Entry 3JSE (X-ray diffraction, 2.90 A resolution); this record covers chains S and T of the 21 polymer chains in the assembly.

[Chain S (and T)]
Name: Proteasome activator protein PA26
Source organism: Trypanosoma brucei
Notes: chain T of this document is another copy of the same molecule, construct and numbering; everything in this record applies to it too
UniProt: Q9U8G2 (Q9U8G2_9TRYP); numbering as in UniProt (aligned over 4-231)
Amino-acid sequence (228 residues; each row starts with the number of its first residue):
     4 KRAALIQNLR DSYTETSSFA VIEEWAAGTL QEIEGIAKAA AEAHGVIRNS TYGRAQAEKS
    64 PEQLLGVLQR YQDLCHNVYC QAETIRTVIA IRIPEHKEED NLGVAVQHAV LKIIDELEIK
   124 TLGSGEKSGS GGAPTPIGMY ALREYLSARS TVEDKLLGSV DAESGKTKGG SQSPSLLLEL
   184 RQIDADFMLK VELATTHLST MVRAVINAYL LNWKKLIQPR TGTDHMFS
Unresolved in the structure: 162-171
Construct notes: variant Val49 (Thr in Q9U8G2); engineered mutation Phe230 (Val in Q9U8G2)

[Chain S / chain T interface]
Contacting residue pairs - 99 pairs, chain S then chain T:
  Arg5(S) - Glu18(T)  salt bridge
  Arg5(S) - Phe22(T)
  Arg5(S) - Leu213(T)
  Arg5(S) - Trp216(T)
  Leu8(S) - Ala29(T)  hydrophobic
  Leu8(S) - Leu213(T)  hydrophobic
  Ile9(S) - Leu213(T)  hydrophobic
  Ile9(S) - Leu214(T)  hydrophobic
  Leu12(S) - Arg206(T)
  Leu12(S) - Ile209(T)  hydrophobic
  Arg13(S) - Asn210(T)  hydrogen bond
  Arg13(S) - Leu214(T)
  Tyr16(S) - Arg206(T)  hydrogen bond
  Ala60(S) - Pro177(T)
  Glu61(S) - Pro177(T)
  Lys62(S) - Pro177(T)
  Ser63(S) - Pro177(T)
  Ser63(S) - Ser178(T)  hydrogen bond
  Ser63(S) - Leu181(T)
  Leu68(S) - Leu181(T)  hydrophobic
  Gln72(S) - Arg51(T)
  Gln72(S) - Gln185(T)
  Gln75(S) - Gln185(T)
  Gln75(S) - Asp189(T)
  Gln75(S) - Leu192(T)
  Asp76(S) - Arg51(T)  salt bridge
  His79(S) - Leu192(T)
  His79(S) - Glu195(T)  salt bridge
  His79(S) - Leu196(T)
  Tyr82(S) - Pro139(T)
  Tyr82(S) - Leu196(T)  hydrophobic
  Tyr82(S) - His200(T)
  Cys83(S) - Thr199(T)
  Glu86(S) - Thr199(T)
  Glu86(S) - His200(T)  salt bridge
  Glu86(S) - Thr203(T)  hydrogen bond
  Arg89(S) - His200(T)
  Arg89(S) - Thr203(T)
  Thr90(S) - Thr203(T)  hydrogen bond
  Ala93(S) - Ala207(T)  hydrophobic
  Ala93(S) - Asn210(T)  hydrogen bond (backbone-side chain)
  Ile94(S) - Arg206(T)
  Ile94(S) - Asn210(T)  hydrogen bond (backbone-side chain)
  Arg95(S) - Asn210(T)
  Ile96(S) - Asn210(T)  hydrogen bond (backbone-side chain)
  Ile96(S) - Leu214(T)
  Pro97(S) - Leu214(T)  hydrophobic
  Glu98(S) - Leu214(T)
  Glu98(S) - Asn215(T)
  His99(S) - Ala108(T)
  His99(S) - Val109(T)
  His99(S) - Ala112(T)
  His99(S) - Asn215(T)  hydrogen bond (backbone-side chain)
  Glu101(S) - Leu105(T)
  Glu101(S) - Ala108(T)
  Ile122(S) - Pro137(T)  hydrophobic
  Ser127(S) - Pro139(T)
  Gly128(S) - Ala136(T)
  Gly128(S) - Pro137(T)
  Gly128(S) - Thr138(T)
  Glu129(S) - Ala136(T)  hydrogen bond (backbone-backbone)
  Glu129(S) - Thr138(T)  hydrogen bond (backbone-backbone)
  Glu129(S) - Pro139(T)
  Glu129(S) - Ile140(T)
  Glu129(S) - Gly141(T)  hydrogen bond (side chain-backbone)
  Glu129(S) - Glu147(T)
  Lys130(S) - Gly135(T)
  Lys130(S) - Ala136(T)  hydrogen bond (backbone-backbone)
  Ser131(S) - Gly134(T)
  Ser131(S) - Gly135(T)
  Gly132(S) - Ser133(T)
  Gly132(S) - Gly134(T)  hydrogen bond (backbone-backbone)
  Gly132(S) - Gly135(T)
  Ser133(S) - Ser133(T)  hydrogen bond (backbone-backbone)
  Met142(S) - Leu192(T)  hydrophobic
  Met142(S) - Leu196(T)  hydrophobic
  Tyr143(S) - Pro139(T)
  Tyr143(S) - Lys193(T)
  Tyr143(S) - Leu196(T)
  Leu145(S) - Gln185(T)
  Arg146(S) - Ala151(T)
  Arg146(S) - Glu182(T)  salt bridge
  Arg146(S) - Gln185(T)
  Arg146(S) - Ile186(T)
  Arg146(S) - Asp189(T)
  Leu149(S) - Leu181(T)
  Leu149(S) - Glu182(T)
  Leu149(S) - Gln185(T)
  Ser150(S) - Glu182(T)  hydrogen bond
  Arg152(S) - Ser178(T)
  Ser153(S) - Ser176(T)
  Ser153(S) - Leu179(T)
  Ser153(S) - Glu182(T)  hydrogen bond
  Glu156(S) - Ser176(T)  hydrogen bond
  Glu156(S) - Pro177(T)
  Glu156(S) - Ser178(T)  hydrogen bond
  Asp157(S) - Ser174(T)  hydrogen bond
  Asp157(S) - Ser176(T)
  Leu160(S) - Gln175(T)
Interface residues without a listed pair, chain T (48 interface residues in all): Ser131, Phe190, Tyr212

[In short]
The interface between chain S and chain T involves 47 residues on one side and 48 on the other; the contacts
include 20 hydrogen bonds and 5 salt bridges. Polar contacts include Arg5(S)-Glu18(T), Asp76(S)-Arg51(T) and
His79(S)-Glu195(T).
Both chains are Proteasome activator protein PA26 (Trypanosoma brucei). Entry 3JSE (Crystal structure of
archaeal 20S proteasome in complex with mutated P26 activator) was determined by X-ray diffraction (same
publication as 3JRM and 3JTL).
